7L1S - chains B and F of the 7 polymer chains in the assembly; structure by electron microscopy, 3.60 A resolution.

== Chain B ==
Protein: ATP synthase subunit alpha
Organism: Bacillus sp. (strain PS3)
Notes: EC 7.1.2.2
Reference sequence: A0A0M3VGF9 (A0A0M3VGF9_BACP3); residue numbers follow UniProt; this construct covers 2-502
Chain sequence (510 residues; row label = number of the first residue in the row; numbers below 1 keep their minus sign (Met-7 is residue -7)):
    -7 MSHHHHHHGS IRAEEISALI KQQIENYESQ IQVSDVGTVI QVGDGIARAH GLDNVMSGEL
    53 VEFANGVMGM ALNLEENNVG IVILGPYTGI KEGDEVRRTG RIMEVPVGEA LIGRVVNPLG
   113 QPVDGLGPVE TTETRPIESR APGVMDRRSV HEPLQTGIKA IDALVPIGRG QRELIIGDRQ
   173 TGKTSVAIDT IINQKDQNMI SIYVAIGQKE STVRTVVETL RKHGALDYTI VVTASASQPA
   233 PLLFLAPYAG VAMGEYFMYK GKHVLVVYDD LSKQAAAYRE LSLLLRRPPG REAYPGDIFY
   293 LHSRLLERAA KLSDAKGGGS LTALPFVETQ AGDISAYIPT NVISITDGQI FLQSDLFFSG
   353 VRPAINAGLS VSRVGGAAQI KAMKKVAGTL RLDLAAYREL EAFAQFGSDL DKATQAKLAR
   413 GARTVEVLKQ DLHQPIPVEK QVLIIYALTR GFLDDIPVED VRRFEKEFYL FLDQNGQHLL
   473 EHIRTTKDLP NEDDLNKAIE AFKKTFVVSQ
Disordered / not traced: -7 to 26, 502
Differences from the reference sequence: expression tag (-7 to 1); conflict Ser193 (Cys in A0A0M3VGF9), Phe463 (Trp in A0A0M3VGF9)
Metal / ion sites: Mg2+: Thr176 (together with ATP)
Residues lining bound ligands:
  - ATP (adenosine-5'-triphosphate), molecule 1: Arg171, Gln172, Thr173, Gly174, Lys175, Thr176, Ser177, Gln200, Phe349, Arg354, Pro355, Gln422, Asp423, Leu424
  - ATP, molecule 2: Ser336, Val363, Arg365

== Chain F ==
Protein: ATP synthase subunit beta
Organism: Bacillus sp. (strain PS3)
Notes: EC 7.1.2.2
Reference sequence: A0A0M4U1P9 (A0A0M4U1P9_BACP3); numbering as in UniProt (aligned over 1-473)
Chain sequence (484 residues; each row starts with the number of its first residue; numbers below 1 keep their minus sign (Met-10 is residue -10)):
   -10 MHHHHHHHHH HMTRGRVIQV MGPVVDVKFE NGHLPAIYNA LKIQHKARNE NEVDIDLTLE
    50 VALHLGDDTV RTIAMASTDG LIRGMEVIDT GAPISVPVGE VTLGRVFNVL GEPIDLEGDI
   110 PADARRDPIH RPAPKFEELA TEVEILETGI KVVDLLAPYI KGGKIGLFGG AGVGKTVLIQ
   170 ELIHNIAQEH GGISVFAGVG DRTREGNDLY HEMKDSGVIS KTAMVFGQMN EPPGARMRVA
   230 LTGLTMAEYF RDEQGQDVLL FIDNIFRFTQ AGSEVSALLG RMPSAVGYQP TLATEMGQLQ
   290 ERITSTAKGS ITSIQAIYVP ADDYTDPAPA TTFSHLDATT NLERKLAEMG IYPAVDPLAS
   350 TSRALAPEIV GEEHYQVARK VQQTLQRYKE LQDIIAILGM DELSDEDKLV VHRARRIQFF
   410 LSQNFHVAEQ FTGQPGSYVP VKETVRGFKE ILEGKYDHLP EDAFRLVGRI EEVVEKAKAM
   470 GVEV
Disordered / not traced: -10 to 0, 472-473
Differences from the reference sequence: expression tag (-10 to 0); conflict Asp190 (Glu in A0A0M4U1P9)
Metal / ion sites: Mg2+: Thr165, Asp252
Residues lining bound ligands:
  - ATP (adenosine-5'-triphosphate), molecule 1: Gly159, Ala160, Gly161, Val162, Gly163, Lys164, Thr165, Val166, Arg191, Asn253, Tyr341, Phe414, Ala417, Phe420
  - ATP, molecule 2: Leu354, Tyr364, Arg368

== Chain B / chain F interface ==
Contacting residue pairs (63; chain B residue first):
  Gly43(B) - Arg72(F)
  Leu44(B) - Arg72(F)  hydrogen bond (backbone-side chain)
  Asp45(B) - Arg72(F)  hydrogen bond (backbone-side chain)
  Asn46(B) - Ile71(F)
  Asn46(B) - Arg72(F)
  Val47(B) - Leu70(F)
  Val47(B) - Ile71(F)
  Met48(B) - Asn40(F)
  Met48(B) - Gly69(F)
  Met48(B) - Leu70(F)
  Met48(B) - Ile71(F)  hydrophobic
  Ser49(B) - Asp68(F)
  Ser49(B) - Gly69(F)
  Leu66(B) - Gln8(F)
  Leu66(B) - Val9(F)  hydrogen bond (backbone-backbone)
  Leu66(B) - Arg72(F)
  Glu67(B) - Gln8(F)
  Glu67(B) - Met10(F)
  Glu67(B) - Arg72(F)  hydrogen bond (backbone-side chain)
  Glu68(B) - Ile7(F)
  Glu68(B) - Gln8(F)  hydrogen bond (backbone-side chain)
  Glu68(B) - Arg72(F)
  Val71(B) - Arg72(F)
  Arg90(B) - Asn40(F)
  Gly92(B) - Asn40(F)
  Arg132(B) - Glu220(F)  salt bridge
  Val136(B) - Thr192(F)
  Val136(B) - Gly195(F)
  Val136(B) - Asn196(F)
  Met137(B) - Tyr199(F)  hydrophobic
  Met137(B) - His200(F)
  Arg139(B) - Thr192(F)
  Arg139(B) - Asn196(F)  hydrogen bond (backbone-side chain)
  Arg140(B) - Asn196(F)
  Arg164(B) - Arg191(F)
  Pro280(B) - Ala266(F)  hydrophobic
  Pro281(B) - Gly276(F)
  Arg283(B) - Pro309(F)
  Arg283(B) - Asp312(F)  salt bridge
  Arg283(B) - Asp315(F)  salt bridge
  Gly288(B) - Glu263(F)
  Asp289(B) - Glu263(F)
  Phe291(B) - Arg256(F)
  Phe291(B) - Gln259(F)
  Tyr292(B) - Asn219(F)
  Tyr292(B) - Glu220(F)
  Tyr292(B) - Pro221(F)
  Tyr292(B) - Arg225(F)
  Glu299(B) - Arg191(F)
  Glu299(B) - Thr192(F)  hydrogen bond
  Glu299(B) - Asn219(F)
  Thr332(B) - Ala160(F)
  Asn333(B) - Tyr307(F)  hydrogen bond
  Ser336(B) - Arg191(F)  hydrogen bond (backbone-side chain)
  Ile337(B) - Arg191(F)
  Thr338(B) - Arg191(F)
  Asp339(B) - Arg191(F)
  Asp339(B) - Arg193(F)  salt bridge
  Leu361(B) - Glu337(F)
  Arg365(B) - Arg191(F)
  Arg365(B) - Arg193(F)
  Arg365(B) - Phe420(F)
  Val366(B) - Arg193(F)
Other interface residues (no listed pair), chain B (45 interface residues in all): Asn65, Asn70, Glu130, Pro134, Ser141, Ser295, Ile326, Ser327, Ile335
Other interface residues (no listed pair), chain F (42 interface residues in all): Ala65, Thr67, Met218, Pro222, Val275, Tyr277, Ala310, Asp311, Arg333

== Summary ==
Chain B and chain F form an interface of 45 and 42 residues respectively; the contacts include 9 hydrogen
bonds and 4 salt bridges. Polar pairs include Arg132(B)-Glu220(F), Arg283(B)-Asp312(F) and
Arg283(B)-Asp315(F). One ATP molecule is bound between chain B and chain F.
Here chain B is ATP synthase subunit alpha and chain F is ATP synthase subunit beta, both from Bacillus sp.
(strain PS3). Entry 7L1S (PS3 F1-ATPase Pi-bound Dwell) was determined by electron microscopy, deposited
together with 7L1Q and 7L1R.
